PDB entry 1RVY | X-ray diffraction, 2.90 A resolution | chains A and B

[Chain A (and B)]
Molecule: Serine hydroxymethyltransferase, cytosolic
Organism: Oryctolagus cuniculus
Notes: EC 2.1.2.1; chain B of this document is another copy of the same molecule, construct and numbering; everything in this record applies to it too
UniProt: P07511 (GLYC_RABIT); residues 2-484 here correspond to UniProt positions 1-483 (UniProt number = residue number - 1)
Chain sequence (483 residues; row label = number of the first residue in the row):
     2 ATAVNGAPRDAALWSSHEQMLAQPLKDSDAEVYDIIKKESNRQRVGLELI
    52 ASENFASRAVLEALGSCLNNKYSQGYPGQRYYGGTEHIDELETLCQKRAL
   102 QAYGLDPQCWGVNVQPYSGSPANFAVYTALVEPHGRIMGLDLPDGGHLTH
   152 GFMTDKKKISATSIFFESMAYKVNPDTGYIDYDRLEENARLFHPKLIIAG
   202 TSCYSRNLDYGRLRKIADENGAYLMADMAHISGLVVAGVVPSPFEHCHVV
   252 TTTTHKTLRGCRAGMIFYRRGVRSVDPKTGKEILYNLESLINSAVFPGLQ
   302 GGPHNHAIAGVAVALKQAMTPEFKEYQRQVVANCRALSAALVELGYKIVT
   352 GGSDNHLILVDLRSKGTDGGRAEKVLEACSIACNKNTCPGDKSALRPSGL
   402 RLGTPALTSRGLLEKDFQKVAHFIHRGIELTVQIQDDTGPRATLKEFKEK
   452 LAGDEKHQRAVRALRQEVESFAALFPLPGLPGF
Disordered / not traced: 2-14, 276-282 (chain B: 2-14, 278-281)
Differences from the reference sequence: engineered mutation Gln-75 (Glu74 in P07511)
Glycans and other covalent adducts: N-pyridoxyl-glycine-5-monophosphate (PLG) linked to Lys-257
Residues lining bound ligands:
  - N-pyridoxyl-glycine-5-monophosphate (PLG; N-glycine-[3-hydroxy-2-methyl-5-phosphonooxymethyl-pyridin-4-yl-methane]): Ser-53, Ser-119, Gly-120, Ser-121, Pro-122, Asn-124, His-148, Thr-150, His-151, Thr-202, Ser-203, Asp-228, Ala-230, His-231, Thr-254, His-256, Arg-402
  - pyridoxal phosphate (PLP): Tyr-73, Tyr-118, Gly-302, Gly-303

[How chain A and chain B interact]
Residue-residue contacts (179):
  Trp-15(A) / Glu-326(B)
  Ser-17(A) / Glu-323(B)
  His-18(A) / Arg-260(B)  hydrogen bond
  His-18(A) / Glu-323(B)
  His-18(A) / Tyr-327(B)
  Glu-19(A) / Pro-477(B)
  Met-21(A) / Arg-260(B)
  Met-21(A) / Thr-321(B)
  Leu-22(A) / Ser-58(B)
  Leu-22(A) / Arg-59(B)  hydrogen bond (backbone-backbone)
  Leu-22(A) / Arg-260(B)
  Leu-22(A) / Ser-410(B)
  Leu-22(A) / Pro-479(B)  hydrophobic
  Ala-23(A) / Arg-59(B)
  Gln-24(A) / Arg-59(B)
  Gln-24(A) / Ala-60(B)
  Pro-25(A) / Arg-59(B)
  Pro-25(A) / Glu-63(B)
  Leu-26(A) / Ala-60(B)
  Leu-26(A) / Glu-63(B)  hydrogen bond (backbone-side chain)
  Leu-26(A) / Val-314(B)  hydrophobic
  Ser-29(A) / Ala-60(B)
  Ser-29(A) / Lys-317(B)  hydrogen bond (backbone-side chain)
  Ser-29(A) / Gln-318(B)  hydrogen bond
  Asp-30(A) / Arg-99(B)  salt bridge
  Asp-30(A) / Val-314(B)
  Asp-30(A) / Lys-317(B)
  Glu-32(A) / Leu-95(B)
  Glu-32(A) / Arg-99(B)  salt bridge
  Val-33(A) / Arg-99(B)
  Ile-36(A) / Glu-91(B)
  Ile-36(A) / Leu-92(B)
  Ile-37(A) / Ser-67(B)
  Ile-37(A) / Cys-68(B)
  Ile-37(A) / Leu-69(B)  hydrophobic
  Lys-39(A) / His-88(B)  hydrogen bond (backbone-side chain)
  Lys-39(A) / Glu-91(B)  salt bridge
  Glu-40(A) / Cys-68(B)
  Glu-40(A) / Leu-69(B)
  Glu-40(A) / His-88(B)
  Ser-41(A) / Cys-68(B)
  Arg-43(A) / Lys-72(B)
  Arg-43(A) / Gly-85(B)  hydrogen bond (side chain-backbone)
  Gln-44(A) / Cys-68(B)  hydrogen bond (side chain-backbone)
  Gln-44(A) / Asn-71(B)
  Ser-53(A) / Tyr-73(B)
  Glu-54(A) / Asn-71(B)
  Glu-54(A) / Lys-72(B)
  Glu-54(A) / Tyr-73(B)  hydrogen bond (side chain-backbone)
  Asn-55(A) / Asn-71(B)
  Phe-56(A) / Asn-71(B)
  Ala-57(A) / Asn-71(B)
  Ser-58(A) / Leu-22(B)
  Arg-59(A) / Leu-22(B)  hydrogen bond (backbone-backbone)
  Arg-59(A) / Ala-23(B)
  Arg-59(A) / Pro-25(B)
  Ala-60(A) / Gln-24(B)
  Ala-60(A) / Leu-26(B)
  Ala-60(A) / Ser-29(B)
  Leu-62(A) / Gly-66(B)
  Leu-62(A) / Ser-67(B)
  Leu-62(A) / Asn-70(B)
  Glu-63(A) / Pro-25(B)
  Glu-63(A) / Leu-26(B)  hydrogen bond (side chain-backbone)
  Leu-65(A) / Leu-65(B)
  Leu-65(A) / Asn-70(B)
  Gly-66(A) / Leu-62(B)
  Gly-66(A) / Leu-481(B)
  Ser-67(A) / Ile-37(B)
  Ser-67(A) / Leu-62(B)
  Ser-67(A) / Phe-484(B)
  Cys-68(A) / Ile-37(B)
  Cys-68(A) / Ser-41(B)
  Cys-68(A) / Gln-44(B)  hydrogen bond (backbone-side chain)
  Cys-68(A) / Phe-484(B)  hydrogen bond (backbone-backbone)
  Leu-69(A) / Ile-37(B)  hydrophobic
  Leu-69(A) / Glu-40(B)
  Asn-70(A) / Leu-62(B)
  Asn-70(A) / Leu-65(B)
  Asn-70(A) / Arg-263(B)  hydrogen bond (backbone-side chain)
  Asn-71(A) / Gln-44(B)
  Asn-71(A) / Glu-54(B)
  Asn-71(A) / Asn-55(B)
  Asn-71(A) / Phe-56(B)
  Asn-71(A) / Ala-57(B)
  Asn-71(A) / Arg-263(B)  hydrogen bond (backbone-side chain)
  Lys-72(A) / Arg-43(B)
  Lys-72(A) / Glu-54(B)
  Lys-72(A) / Arg-263(B)  hydrogen bond (backbone-side chain)
  Tyr-73(A) / Ser-53(B)
  Tyr-73(A) / Glu-54(B)  hydrogen bond (backbone-side chain)
  Tyr-73(A) / His-256(B)  hydrogen bond
  Tyr-73(A) / Lys-257(B)
  Tyr-73(A) / Arg-263(B)
  Tyr-83(A) / Ile-51(B)  hydrophobic
  Tyr-83(A) / Asn-385(B)
  Tyr-83(A) / Arg-402(B)  hydrogen bond
  Gly-84(A) / Glu-378(B)
  Gly-85(A) / Arg-43(B)  hydrogen bond (backbone-side chain)
  Gly-85(A) / Glu-378(B)  hydrogen bond (backbone-side chain)
  His-88(A) / Lys-39(B)  hydrogen bond (side chain-backbone)
  His-88(A) / Glu-40(B)
  Glu-91(A) / Ile-36(B)
  Glu-91(A) / Lys-39(B)  salt bridge
  Leu-92(A) / Ile-36(B)
  Leu-95(A) / Glu-32(B)
  Arg-99(A) / Asp-30(B)  salt bridge
  Arg-99(A) / Glu-32(B)  salt bridge
  Arg-99(A) / Val-33(B)
  Tyr-118(A) / Ser-119(B)
  Tyr-118(A) / Pro-122(B)  hydrophobic
  Tyr-118(A) / His-305(B)  hydrogen bond (backbone-side chain)
  Ser-119(A) / Tyr-118(B)
  Ser-119(A) / His-305(B)
  Ser-121(A) / Leu-300(B)
  Ser-121(A) / Gln-301(B)
  Ser-121(A) / Gly-302(B)  hydrogen bond (side chain-backbone)
  Pro-122(A) / Tyr-118(B)  hydrophobic
  Phe-125(A) / Phe-166(B)  hydrophobic
  Thr-129(A) / Phe-166(B)
  Pro-134(A) / Ile-165(B)  hydrophobic
  Pro-134(A) / Phe-166(B)  hydrophobic
  His-135(A) / His-135(B)  hydrogen bond
  Leu-149(A) / Pro-298(B)  hydrophobic
  Ile-160(A) / Pro-298(B)  hydrophobic
  Ile-160(A) / Gly-299(B)
  Ser-161(A) / Gly-299(B)
  Ala-162(A) / Gly-299(B)  hydrogen bond (backbone-backbone)
  Ala-162(A) / Leu-300(B)  hydrophobic
  Ile-165(A) / Pro-134(B)  hydrophobic
  Phe-166(A) / Phe-125(B)  hydrophobic
  Phe-166(A) / Thr-129(B)
  Phe-166(A) / Pro-134(B)  hydrophobic
  Phe-166(A) / Phe-166(B)  hydrophobic
  Phe-166(A) / Phe-167(B)  hydrophobic
  Phe-167(A) / Phe-166(B)  hydrophobic
  His-256(A) / Tyr-73(B)  hydrogen bond
  Lys-257(A) / Tyr-73(B)  hydrogen bond
  Arg-260(A) / His-18(B)  hydrogen bond
  Arg-260(A) / Met-21(B)
  Arg-263(A) / Asn-70(B)  hydrogen bond (side chain-backbone)
  Arg-263(A) / Asn-71(B)
  Arg-263(A) / Lys-72(B)  hydrogen bond (side chain-backbone)
  Arg-263(A) / Tyr-73(B)
  Arg-263(A) / His-305(B)
  Pro-298(A) / Leu-149(B)  hydrophobic
  Pro-298(A) / Ile-160(B)  hydrophobic
  Gly-299(A) / Ile-160(B)
  Gly-299(A) / Ser-161(B)
  Gly-299(A) / Ala-162(B)  hydrogen bond (backbone-backbone)
  Leu-300(A) / Ser-121(B)
  Leu-300(A) / Ala-162(B)  hydrophobic
  Gln-301(A) / Ser-121(B)
  Gly-302(A) / Ser-121(B)  hydrogen bond (backbone-side chain)
  His-305(A) / Tyr-118(B)  hydrogen bond (side chain-backbone)
  His-305(A) / Ser-119(B)
  His-305(A) / Arg-263(B)
  His-307(A) / Leu-65(B)
  Val-314(A) / Leu-26(B)  hydrophobic
  Val-314(A) / Asp-30(B)
  Lys-317(A) / Ser-29(B)  hydrogen bond (side chain-backbone)
  Lys-317(A) / Asp-30(B)
  Gln-318(A) / Ser-29(B)  hydrogen bond
  Thr-321(A) / Met-21(B)
  Glu-323(A) / Ser-17(B)  hydrogen bond
  Glu-323(A) / His-18(B)
  Glu-326(A) / Trp-15(B)
  Tyr-327(A) / His-18(B)
  Glu-378(A) / Gly-84(B)
  Glu-378(A) / Gly-85(B)  hydrogen bond (side chain-backbone)
  Asn-385(A) / Tyr-83(B)
  Arg-402(A) / Tyr-83(B)  hydrogen bond
  Ser-410(A) / Leu-22(B)
  Pro-477(A) / Glu-19(B)
  Pro-479(A) / Leu-22(B)  hydrophobic
  Leu-481(A) / Gly-66(B)
  Phe-484(A) / Gly-66(B)
  Phe-484(A) / Ser-67(B)
  Phe-484(A) / Cys-68(B)
Interface residues without a listed pair, chain A (105 interface residues in all): Lys-27, Glu-49, Ile-51, Ala-64, Tyr-82, Ile-89, Cys-262, Phe-297, Gly-303, Pro-304, Ala-310, Ala-313, Phe-324, Glu-374, Arg-411, Gly-480
Interface residues without a listed pair, chain B (105 interface residues in all): Lys-27, Glu-49, Ala-64, Tyr-82, Ile-89, Cys-262, Phe-297, Gly-303, Pro-304, His-307, Ala-310, Ala-313, Pro-322, Phe-324, Glu-374, Gly-480

[Overview]
The chain A/chain B interface involves 105 residues from each chain, with 39 hydrogen bonds and 6 salt
bridges. Polar contacts include Asp-30(A)/Arg-99(B), Glu-32(A)/Arg-99(B) and Lys-39(A)/Glu-91(B). Chain A
binds pyridoxal phosphate. N-pyridoxyl-glycine-5-monophosphate is covalently linked to Lys-257(A).
Chain A and chain B are both Serine hydroxymethyltransferase, cytosolic (Oryctolagus cuniculus); the
structure, E75Q mutant of rabbit cytosolic serine hydroxymethyltransferase, complex with glycine, was
determined by X-ray diffraction together with 1RV3, 1RV4 and 1RVU from the same study.
